Entry 5N30 (X-ray diffraction, 1.80 A resolution); this record covers chain A.

Chain A:
Name: Dystroglycan
From: Mus musculus
UniProt: Q62165 (DAG1_MOUSE); numbering as in UniProt (aligned over 50-312)
Chain sequence (263 residues; numbered 50 to 312; the number before each row is that of its first residue):
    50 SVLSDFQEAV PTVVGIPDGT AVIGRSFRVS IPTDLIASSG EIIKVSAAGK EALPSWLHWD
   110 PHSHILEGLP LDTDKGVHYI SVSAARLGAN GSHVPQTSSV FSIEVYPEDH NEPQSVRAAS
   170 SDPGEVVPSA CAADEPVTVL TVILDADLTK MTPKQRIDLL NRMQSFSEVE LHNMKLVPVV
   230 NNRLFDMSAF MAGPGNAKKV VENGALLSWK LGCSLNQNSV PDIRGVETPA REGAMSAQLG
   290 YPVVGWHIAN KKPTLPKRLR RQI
Not modelled in the structure: 50-58, 163-178, 304-312
Disulfide bonds: C180-C262
Construct notes: engineered mutation I72 (Val in Q62165)
Swiss-Prot annotation at these positions:
  - glycosylation: N139 (N-linked (GlcNAc...) asparagine)
What the authors report for this chain:
  - mutagenesis - T190M: increased stability
  - mutagenesis - V72I: decreased stability

Summary:
The paper reports that T190M increases stability; V72I reduces stability.
Chain A is Dystroglycan (Mus musculus); the structure, Crystal structure of the V72I mutant of the mouse
alpha-Dystroglycan N-terminal region, was determined by X-ray diffraction together with 5N4H from the same
study.
